PDB entry 1IWH | X-ray diffraction, 1.55 A resolution | chains A and B

Chain A:
Protein: Hemoglobin alpha chain
Organism: Equus caballus
UniProtKB: P01958 (HBA_HORSE); residues 1-141 here = UniProt positions 1-141
Sequence (141 residues; each row starts with the number of its first residue):
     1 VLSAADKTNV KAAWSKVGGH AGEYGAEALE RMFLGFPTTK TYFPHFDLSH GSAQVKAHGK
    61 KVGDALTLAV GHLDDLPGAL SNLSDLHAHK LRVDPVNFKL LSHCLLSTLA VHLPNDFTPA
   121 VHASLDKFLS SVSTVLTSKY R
Bound ions: heme Fe: H87 (together with carbon monoxide)
Small-molecule neighbours:
  - carbon monoxide (CMO): L29, F43, H58, V62, H87
  - carbon monoxide / heme: L29, M32, T39, Y42, F43, F46, H58, K61, V62, A65, L66, L83, L86, H87, L91, V93, N97, F98, L101, L105, V132, L136
  - heme (HEM): M32, T39, Y42, F43, F46, H58, K61, V62, A65, L66, L83, L86, H87, L91, V93, N97, F98, L101, L105, V132, L136
  - PEM (2-[P-[2-P-chlorobenzamido)ethyl]phenoxy]-2-methylpropionic acid): A57, K60, K61, D64, A65, L68, L83

Chain B:
Protein: Hemoglobin beta chain
Organism: Equus caballus
UniProtKB: P02062 (HBB_HORSE); residues 201-346 here correspond to UniProt positions 1-146 (UniProt number = residue number - 200)
Sequence (146 residues; numbered 201 to 346; the number before each row is that of its first residue):
   201 VQLSGEEKAA VLALWDKVNE EEVGGEALGR LLVVYPWTQR FFDSFGDLSN PGAVMGNPKV
   261 KAHGKKVLHS FGEGVHHLDN LKGTFAALSE LHCDKLHVDP ENFRLLGNVL VVVLARHFGK
   321 DFTPELQASY QKVVAGVANA LAHKYH
Swiss-Prot annotation at these positions:
  - binding site (heme b): H263, H292
  - modified residue: V201 (N-acetylvaline), S244 (Phosphoserine), K259 (N6-acetyllysine), K282 (N6-acetyllysine), C293 (S-nitrosocysteine), K344 (N6-acetyllysine)
Bound ions: heme Fe: H292 (together with carbon monoxide)
Small-molecule neighbours:
  - carbon monoxide (CMO): L228, F242, H263, V267, H292
  - carbon monoxide / heme: L228, L231, T238, F241, F242, S244, F245, H263, K266, V267, S270, F271, F285, L288, L291, H292, L296, V298, N302, F303, L306, L341
  - heme (HEM): L231, T238, F241, F242, S244, F245, H263, K266, V267, S270, F271, F285, L288, L291, H292, L296, V298, N302, F303, L306, L341

Chain A / chain B interface:
Pairs across the interface (38):
  E30(A) - P324(B)
  E30(A) - E325(B)
  R31(A) - F322(B)  hydrogen bond (side chain-backbone)
  R31(A) - T323(B)  hydrogen bond (side chain-backbone)
  R31(A) - P324(B)
  R31(A) - Q327(B)  hydrogen bond
  L34(A) - P324(B)  hydrophobic
  L34(A) - E325(B)
  L34(A) - A328(B)
  G35(A) - A328(B)
  F36(A) - Q331(B)
  H103(A) - N308(B)
  H103(A) - V311(B)
  H103(A) - V312(B)
  H103(A) - Q327(B)  hydrogen bond
  H103(A) - Q331(B)  hydrogen bond
  S107(A) - A315(B)
  S107(A) - Q327(B)  hydrogen bond
  A110(A) - V312(B)
  A110(A) - A315(B)
  A110(A) - R316(B)
  V111(A) - A315(B)
  V111(A) - G319(B)
  V111(A) - K320(B)
  P114(A) - R316(B)  hydrogen bond (backbone-side chain)
  F117(A) - R230(B)  hydrogen bond (backbone-side chain)
  F117(A) - V312(B)  hydrophobic
  F117(A) - R316(B)
  T118(A) - R230(B)  hydrogen bond (backbone-side chain)
  P119(A) - R230(B)
  P119(A) - V233(B)
  P119(A) - M255(B)  hydrophobic
  H122(A) - R230(B)  hydrogen bond
  H122(A) - V234(B)
  H122(A) - V312(B)
  A123(A) - V234(B)
  D126(A) - V234(B)
  D126(A) - Y235(B)
Interface residues without a listed pair, chain A (18 interface residues in all): A120, K127
Interface residues without a listed pair, chain B (20 interface residues in all): P251

Summary:
The interface between chain A and chain B involves 18 residues on one side and 20 on the other; the contacts
include 10 hydrogen bonds. Polar pairs include R31(A)-F322(B), R31(A)-T323(B) and R31(A)-Q327(B).
Chain A is Hemoglobin alpha chain and chain B is Hemoglobin beta chain, both from Equus caballus; the
structure, Crystal Structure of Horse Carbonmonoxyhemoglobin-Bezafibrate Complex at 1.55A Resolution: A Novel
Allosteric Binding Site in R-State ..., was determined by X-ray diffraction.
